PDB entry 8BB1 | electron microscopy, 2.80 A resolution | chains A and B of the 8 polymer chains in the assembly

== Chain A (and B) ==
Name: S-adenosylmethionine synthase
Organism: Escherichia coli
Notes: EC 2.5.1.6; chain B of this document is another copy of the same molecule, construct and numbering; everything in this record applies to it too
UniProtKB: P0A817 (METK_ECOLI); residues 0-383 here correspond to UniProt positions 1-384 (UniProt number = residue number + 1)
Sequence (384 residues; each row starts with the number of its first residue; numbering starts at 0):
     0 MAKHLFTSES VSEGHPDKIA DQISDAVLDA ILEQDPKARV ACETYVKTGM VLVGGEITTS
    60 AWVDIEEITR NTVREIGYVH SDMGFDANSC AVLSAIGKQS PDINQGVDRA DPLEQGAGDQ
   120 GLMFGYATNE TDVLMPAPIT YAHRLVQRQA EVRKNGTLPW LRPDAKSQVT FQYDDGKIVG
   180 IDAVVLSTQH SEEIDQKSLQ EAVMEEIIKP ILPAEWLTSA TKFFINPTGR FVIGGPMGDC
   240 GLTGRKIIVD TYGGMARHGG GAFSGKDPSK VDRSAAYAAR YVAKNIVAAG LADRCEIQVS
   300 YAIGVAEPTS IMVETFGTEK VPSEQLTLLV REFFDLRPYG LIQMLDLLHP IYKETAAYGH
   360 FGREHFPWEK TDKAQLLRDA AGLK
Not modelled in the structure: 0, 103-107
UniProt features mapped onto this chain:
  - region: Q98 to R108 (Flexible loop)
  - binding site (ATP): H14, D163 to K165, R229, F230, D238, R244, K245, A261, K265
  - binding site (Mg(2+)): D16
  - binding site (K(+)): E42
  - binding site (L-methionine): E55, Q98, D238, K269
  - modified residue: K2 (N6-acetyllysine)

== How chain A and chain B interact ==
Contacting residue pairs - 112 pairs, chain A then chain B:
  H3(A) with M311(B)
  L4(A) with S309(B); M311(B)
  F5(A) with R256(B); Q297(B); M311(B), hydrophobic
  T6(A) with L121(B); Q297(B), hydrogen bond (backbone-side chain); S299(B), hydrogen bond; S309(B), hydrogen bond
  S7(A) with L121(B)
  E8(A) with Q119(B), hydrogen bond; L121(B)
  E42(A) with Y44(B); C239(B); L241(B); R244(B), salt bridge
  Y44(A) with E42(B); L51(B), hydrophobic; G53(B)
  K46(A) with G54(B), hydrogen bond (side chain-backbone); A94(B), hydrogen bond (side chain-backbone)
  L51(A) with Y44(B), hydrophobic; L51(B), hydrophobic
  G53(A) with Y44(B)
  G54(A) with K46(B), hydrogen bond (backbone-side chain); C239(B)
  E55(A) with M236(B); G237(B); D238(B)
  A94(A) with K46(B), hydrogen bond (backbone-side chain)
  D118(A) with K165(B), salt bridge
  Q119(A) with E8(B), hydrogen bond; K165(B); S166(B), hydrogen bond (side chain-backbone); Q167(B); V184(B)
  G120(A) with Q167(B)
  L121(A) with T6(B); S7(B); E8(B)
  F123(A) with G253(B)
  K165(A) with D118(B), salt bridge; Q119(B)
  S166(A) with Q119(B), hydrogen bond (backbone-side chain)
  Q167(A) with Q119(B); G120(B); S299(B); Y300(B), hydrogen bond (side chain-backbone); T308(B), hydrogen bond
  T169(A) with T308(B); S309(B)
  D181(A) with T308(B)
  V184(A) with Q119(B); A301(B), hydrophobic
  S186(A) with I302(B)
  F223(A) with V304(B), hydrophobic
  P226(A) with I302(B)
  T227(A) with I302(B); G303(B)
  M236(A) with E55(B)
  G237(A) with E55(B)
  D238(A) with E55(B)
  C239(A) with E42(B); G54(B)
  L241(A) with E42(B); L241(B), hydrophobic
  T242(A) with R244(B), hydrogen bond (backbone-side chain)
  G243(A) with R244(B)
  R244(A) with E42(B), salt bridge; T242(B), hydrogen bond (side chain-backbone); G243(B); G259(B); A261(B)
  I246(A) with I246(B), hydrophobic
  I247(A) with H257(B); G258(B); G259(B)
  G253(A) with F123(B); R256(B), hydrogen bond (backbone-side chain)
  M254(A) with R256(B)
  A255(A) with R256(B)
  R256(A) with F5(B); G253(B), hydrogen bond (side chain-backbone); M254(B); A255(B); R256(B)
  H257(A) with I247(B)
  G258(A) with I247(B)
  G259(A) with R244(B); I247(B)
  A261(A) with R244(B)
  Q297(A) with F5(B); T6(B), hydrogen bond (side chain-backbone)
  S299(A) with T6(B), hydrogen bond; Q167(B)
  Y300(A) with Q167(B), hydrogen bond (backbone-side chain)
  A301(A) with V184(B), hydrophobic
  I302(A) with S186(B); P226(B); T227(B)
  G303(A) with T227(B)
  V304(A) with F223(B), hydrophobic
  T308(A) with Q167(B), hydrogen bond; T169(B); D181(B)
  S309(A) with L4(B); T6(B), hydrogen bond; T169(B)
  M311(A) with H3(B); L4(B); F5(B), hydrophobic
Interface residues without a listed pair, chain A (60 interface residues in all): T43, G96, K265
Interface residues without a listed pair, chain B (59 interface residues in all): T43, K265

== In short ==
60 residues of chain A and 59 residues of chain B are in contact; the contacts include 22 hydrogen bonds and 4
salt bridges. Polar contacts include E42(A)-R244(B), D118(A)-K165(B) and T6(A)-Q297(B).
Both chains are S-adenosylmethionine synthase (Escherichia coli). Entry 8BB1 (T3 SAM lyase in complex with
S-adenosylmethionine synthase) was determined by electron microscopy.
